Entry 7D3K (electron microscopy, 3.90 A resolution); this record covers chains 2 and 4 of the 6 polymer chains in the assembly.

== Chain 2 ==
Protein: O/tibet/99 VP2
From: Foot-and-mouth disease virus
Sequence (218 residues; row label = number of the first residue in the row):
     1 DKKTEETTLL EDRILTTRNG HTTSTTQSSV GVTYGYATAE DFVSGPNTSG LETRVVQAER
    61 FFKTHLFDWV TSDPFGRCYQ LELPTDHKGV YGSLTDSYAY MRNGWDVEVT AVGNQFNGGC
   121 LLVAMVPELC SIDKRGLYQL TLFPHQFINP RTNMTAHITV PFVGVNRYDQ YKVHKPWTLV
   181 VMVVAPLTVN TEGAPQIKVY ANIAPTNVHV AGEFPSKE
Not modelled in the structure: 1-12

== Chain 4 ==
Protein: O/tibet/99 VP4
From: Foot-and-mouth disease virus
Sequence (85 residues; numbered 1 to 85; the number before each row is that of its first residue):
     1 GAGQSSPATG SQNQSGNTGS IINNYYMQQY QNSMDTQLGD NAISGGSNEG STDTTSTHTT
    61 NTQNNDWFSK LASSAFSGLF GALLA
Not modelled in the structure: 1-14, 40-66

== Interface between chain 2 and chain 4 ==
Pairs across the interface (7; chain 2 residue first):
  Y36(2) - W67(4)
  Y36(2) - F68(4)  hydrophobic
  A37(2) - W67(4)
  F42(2) - L38(4)
  F42(2) - G39(4)
  P46(2) - L38(4)
  R167(2) - L38(4)
Interface residues without a listed pair, chain 2 (8 interface residues in all): Y34, G35, L142

== Summary ==
8 residues of chain 2 and 4 residues of chain 4 are in contact.
Here chain 2 is O/tibet/99 VP2 and chain 4 is O/tibet/99 VP4, both from Foot-and-mouth disease virus. Entry
7D3K (Foot and mouth disease virus O/tibet/99-bound the single chain fragmen antibody B77) was determined by
electron microscopy (same publication as 7D3L, 7D3M and 7D3R).
